PDB entry 7QIJ | X-ray diffraction, 4.10 A resolution (low resolution: residue-level contacts below are approximate; hydrogen-bond / salt-bridge calls are withheld) | chains HA and HB of the 27 polymer chains in the assembly

== Chain HA ==
Protein: Low calcium response locus protein D
Source organism: Yersinia enterocolitica
Reference sequence: P0C2V3 (LCRD_YEREN); residue numbers follow UniProt; this construct covers 356-704
Amino-acid sequence (350 residues; each row starts with the number of its first residue):
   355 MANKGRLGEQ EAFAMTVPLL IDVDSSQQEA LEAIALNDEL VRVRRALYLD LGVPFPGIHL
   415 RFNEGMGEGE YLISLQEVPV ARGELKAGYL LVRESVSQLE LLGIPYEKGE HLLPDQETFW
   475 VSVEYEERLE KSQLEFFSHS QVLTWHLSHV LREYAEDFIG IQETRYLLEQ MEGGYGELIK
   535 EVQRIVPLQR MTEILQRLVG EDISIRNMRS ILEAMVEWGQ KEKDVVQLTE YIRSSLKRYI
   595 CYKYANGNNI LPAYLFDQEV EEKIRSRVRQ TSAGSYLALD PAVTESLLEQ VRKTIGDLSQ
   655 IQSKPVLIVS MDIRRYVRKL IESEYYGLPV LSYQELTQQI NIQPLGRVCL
Disordered / not traced: 355-360, 389, 460-465, 650-651
Construct notes: initiating methionine (355); variant Arg621 (Gly in P0C2V3)

== Chain HB ==
Protein: Yop proteins translocation protein X
Source organism: Yersinia enterocolitica
Reference sequence: P0C2N4 (YSCX_YEREN); residue numbers follow UniProt; this construct covers 32-122
Amino-acid sequence (95 residues; row label = number of the first residue in the row):
    28 GAMGALPPDG HPVEPHLERL YPTAQSKRSL WDFASPGYTF HGLHRAQDYR RELDTLQSLL
    88 TTSQSSELQA AAALLKCQQD DDRLLQIILN LLHKV
Disordered / not traced: 28-50, 64-70
Construct notes: expression tag (28-31)

== Interface between chain HA and chain HB ==
Residue-residue contacts - 23 pairs, chain HA then chain HB:
  Val450(HA) - Ala51(HB)
  Glu454(HA) - Ser53(HB)
  Ser486(HA) - Gln52(HB)
  Gln487(HA) - Gln52(HB)
  Leu488(HA) - Ala51(HB)
  Glu489(HA) - Ala51(HB)
  Lys591(HA) - Lys121(HB)
  Asn602(HA) - Arg72(HB)
  Asn603(HA) - Arg72(HB)
  Leu609(HA) - Leu112(HB)
  Gln654(HA) - Lys54(HB)
  Gln654(HA) - Trp58(HB)
  Gln656(HA) - Trp58(HB)
  Tyr687(HA) - Ile115(HB)
  Tyr687(HA) - Leu119(HB)
  Gln688(HA) - Leu119(HB)
  Gln693(HA) - Gln74(HB)
  Asn695(HA) - Ala73(HB)
  Pro698(HA) - Asp108(HB)
  Pro698(HA) - Asp109(HB)
  Gly700(HA) - Asp108(HB)
  Arg701(HA) - Cys104(HB)
  Arg701(HA) - Asp108(HB)
Interface residues without a listed pair, chain HA (22 interface residues in all): Glu448, Ile655, Ile696
Interface residues without a listed pair, chain HB (19 interface residues in all): Arg55, Tyr76, Gln105, Asp107

== Summary ==
Chain HA and chain HB form an interface of 22 and 19 residues respectively.
Chain HA is Low calcium response locus protein D and chain HB is Yop proteins translocation protein X, both
from Yersinia enterocolitica; the structure, Complex of the Yersinia enterocolitica Type III secretion export
gate YscV with substrate:chaperone complex YscX:YscY, was determined by X-ray diffraction, deposited together
with 7QIH.
